PDB entry 1TT5 | X-ray diffraction, 2.60 A resolution | chains A and B of the 3 polymer chains in the assembly

[Chain A]
Molecule: amyloid protein-binding protein 1
Organism: Homo sapiens
Amino-acid sequence (531 residues; numbered -1 to 534; 5 numbers in that range are skipped by the numbering (no residue carries them; nothing is unmodelled there); the number before each row is that of its first residue; numbers below 1 keep their minus sign (Gly-1 is residue -1)):
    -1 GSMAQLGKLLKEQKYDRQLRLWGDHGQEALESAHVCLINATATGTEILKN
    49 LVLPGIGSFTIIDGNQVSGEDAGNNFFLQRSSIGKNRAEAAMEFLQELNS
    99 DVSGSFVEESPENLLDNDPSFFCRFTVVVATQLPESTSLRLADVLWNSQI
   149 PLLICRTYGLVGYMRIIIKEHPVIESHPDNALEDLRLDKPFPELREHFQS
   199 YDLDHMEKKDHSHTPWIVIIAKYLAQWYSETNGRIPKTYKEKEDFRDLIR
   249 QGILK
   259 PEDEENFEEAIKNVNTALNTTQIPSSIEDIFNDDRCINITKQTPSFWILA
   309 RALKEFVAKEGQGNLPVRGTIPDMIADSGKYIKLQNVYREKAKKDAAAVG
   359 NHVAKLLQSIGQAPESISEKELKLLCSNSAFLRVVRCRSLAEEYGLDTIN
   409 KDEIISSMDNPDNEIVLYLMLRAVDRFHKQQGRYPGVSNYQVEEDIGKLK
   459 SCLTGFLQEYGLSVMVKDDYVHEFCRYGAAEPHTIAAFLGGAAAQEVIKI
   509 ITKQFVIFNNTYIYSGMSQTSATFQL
Not modelled in the structure: -1 to 0, 201-207
Construct notes: cloning artifact (-1 to 0)

[Chain B]
Molecule: ubiquitin-activating enzyme E1C isoform 1
Organism: Homo sapiens
Amino-acid sequence (434 residues; each row starts with the number of its first residue; note: 571 numbers in that range are skipped by the numbering (no residue carries them; nothing is unmodelled there)):
     9 MKLDWEGRWNHVKKFLERSGPFTHPDFEPSTESLQFLLDTCKVLVIGAGG
    59 LGCELLKNLALSGFRQIHVIDMDTIDVSNLNRQFLFRPKDIGRPKAEVAA
   109 EFLNDRVPNCNVVPHFNKIQDFNDTFYRQFHIIVCGLDSIIARRWINGML
   159 ISLLNYEDGVLDPSSIVPLIDGGTEGFKGNARVILPGMTACIECTLELYP
   209 PQVNFPMCTIASMPRLPEHCIEYVRMLQWPKEQPFGEGVPLDGDDPEHIQ
   259 WIFQKSLERASQYNIRGVTYRLTQGVVKRIIPAVASTNAVIAAVCATEVF
   309 KIATSAYIPLNNYLVFNDVDGLYTYTFEAERKENCPACSQLPQNIQFSPS
   359 AKLQEVLDYLTNSASLQMKSPAITAT
   597 LEGKNRTLYLQS
   701 VTSIEERTRP
   749 NLSK
   795 TLKELGLVDGQE
   900 LAVADV
  1000 TTPQTVLFKLHFTS
Not modelled in the structure: 356-360, 597-600, 749, 795-799, 1009-1013
Construct notes: cloning artifact (9-11)
Metal / ion sites: Zn2+: Cys199, Cys202, Cys343, Cys346

[Chain A / chain B interface]
Contacting residue pairs (172):
  Glu10(A) with Arg279(B), salt bridge
  Gln11(A) with Val85(B); Ser86(B)
  Lys12(A) with Val85(B); Asn89(B)
  Tyr13(A) with Asn89(B)
  Asp14(A) with Ile288(B)
  Arg15(A) with Ser86(B), hydrogen bond; Asn89(B); Arg90(B); Ile288(B); Ile289(B); Pro290(B); Ala291(B), hydrogen bond (backbone-backbone)
  Gln16(A) with Asn89(B), hydrogen bond; Ala291(B); Val292(B)
  Leu17(A) with Arg279(B)
  Arg18(A) with Arg279(B), hydrogen bond (side chain-backbone); Gln282(B); Gly283(B); Ile288(B)
  Leu19(A) with Phe185(B), hydrophobic; Pro290(B), hydrophobic; Val292(B), hydrophobic
  Trp20(A) with Phe185(B), hydrophobic; Val292(B), hydrophobic
  Asp22(A) with Arg279(B), salt bridge
  Glu44(A) with Glu62(B); Lys65(B), salt bridge
  Lys47(A) with Glu62(B), salt bridge; Phe92(B)
  Asn48(A) with Ala293(B); Ala297(B)
  Leu51(A) with Asn89(B); Phe92(B), hydrophobic; Ala293(B), hydrophobic
  Pro52(A) with Asn89(B)
  Gly67(A) with Trp13(B), hydrogen bond (backbone-side chain); Glu14(B); Gly15(B)
  Glu68(A) with Gly15(B), hydrogen bond (backbone-backbone); Asn18(B), hydrogen bond; His19(B), hydrogen bond (backbone-side chain)
  Ala70(A) with Trp13(B)
  Gly71(A) with Trp13(B); Arg16(B); Leu69(B)
  Asn72(A) with His19(B), hydrogen bond; Leu69(B)
  Phe74(A) with Lys65(B); Leu69(B); Phe92(B), hydrophobic; Leu93(B), hydrophobic; Phe110(B), hydrophobic; Leu111(B), hydrophobic; Arg114(B), hydrogen bond (backbone-side chain)
  Gln77(A) with Asp113(B); Arg114(B)
  Arg78(A) with Met9(B); Lys10(B), hydrogen bond (side chain-backbone); Leu11(B), hydrogen bond (side chain-backbone); Trp13(B)
  Ile81(A) with Trp13(B)
  Phe92(A) with Arg114(B)
  Glu95(A) with Arg95(B), salt bridge
  Leu96(A) with Phe92(B), hydrophobic
  Leu158(A) with Phe23(B), hydrophobic; Tyr315(B)
  Met162(A) with Leu330(B), hydrophobic
  His175(A) with Val327(B)
  Asp177(A) with Lys186(B); Asn325(B); Val327(B)
  His211(A) with Met221(B)
  Asp331(A) with Arg223(B), salt bridge; Leu224(B); His227(B), salt bridge
  Met332(A) with Arg223(B), hydrogen bond (backbone-side chain)
  Ile333(A) with Thr217(B); Met221(B), hydrophobic; Arg223(B)
  Ala334(A) with Met221(B); Arg223(B), hydrogen bond (backbone-side chain)
  Asp335(A) with Met221(B)
  Ser336(A) with Met221(B); Pro222(B), hydrogen bond (side chain-backbone); Tyr271(B)
  Tyr339(A) with Arg223(B)
  Ile340(A) with Arg223(B); Tyr271(B); Asn272(B); Ile273(B), hydrophobic
  Arg391(A) with Asp328(B), salt bridge
  Gly444(A) with Arg26(B), hydrogen bond (backbone-side chain)
  Val445(A) with Lys22(B), hydrogen bond (backbone-side chain); Arg26(B), hydrogen bond (backbone-side chain)
  Ser446(A) with Arg26(B)
  Asn447(A) with Glu25(B); Arg26(B)
  Val450(A) with Arg26(B)
  Asp477(A) with Pro29(B); Phe30(B)
  Tyr478(A) with Phe30(B), hydrophobic
  His480(A) with Pro29(B)
  Glu481(A) with Pro29(B); Phe30(B); Tyr315(B), hydrogen bond
  Cys483(A) with Arg26(B)
  Arg484(A) with Phe23(B); Arg26(B), hydrogen bond (side chain-backbone); Ser27(B), hydrogen bond (side chain-backbone); Gly28(B); Thr31(B), hydrogen bond; Phe35(B); Tyr315(B), hydrogen bond
  Tyr485(A) with Lys22(B); Phe23(B), hydrophobic
  Gly486(A) with Lys22(B), hydrogen bond (backbone-side chain); Arg26(B)
  Ala488(A) with His19(B)
  Glu489(A) with His19(B), hydrogen bond (backbone-side chain)
  Pro490(A) with His19(B); Phe23(B), hydrophobic
  His491(A) with Lys65(B), hydrogen bond; Asn66(B); Leu69(B)
  Thr492(A) with Asn66(B); Ser70(B); Ala301(B); Ala304(B); Thr305(B), hydrogen bond
  Ala495(A) with Ala301(B), hydrophobic
  Phe496(A) with Val298(B), hydrophobic; Ala301(B); Val302(B), hydrophobic; Thr332(B)
  Gly499(A) with Ser294(B); Val298(B)
  Ala500(A) with Val298(B); Leu330(B), hydrophobic
  Gln503(A) with Phe185(B); Ser294(B); Asp326(B)
  Glu504(A) with Asp326(B)
  Lys507(A) with Asp326(B), salt bridge; Val327(B); Gly329(B), hydrogen bond (side chain-backbone)
  Phe513(A) with Phe185(B), hydrophobic; Val327(B)
  Val514(A) with Val327(B), hydrogen bond (backbone-backbone); Asp328(B); Gly329(B), hydrogen bond (backbone-backbone)
  Ile515(A) with Gly329(B)
  Phe516(A) with Gly329(B); Leu330(B), hydrophobic
  Tyr520(A) with Leu330(B), hydrophobic; Thr332(B)
  Gly524(A) with Lys309(B), hydrogen bond (backbone-side chain)
  Met525(A) with Phe30(B), hydrophobic; Lys309(B), hydrogen bond (backbone-side chain); Tyr315(B), hydrophobic
  Gln527(A) with Val302(B); Thr305(B); Glu306(B), hydrogen bond; Lys309(B); Leu318(B); Leu322(B); Thr334(B), hydrogen bond (backbone-side chain)
  Thr528(A) with Thr332(B)
  Ser529(A) with Thr332(B), hydrogen bond
  Thr531(A) with Leu330(B)
Interface residues without a listed pair, chain A (89 interface residues in all): Asn73, Phe75, Leu76, Gly157, Ser174, Asn344, Arg347, Ala487, Ile493, Ala502
Interface residues without a listed pair, chain B (82 interface residues in all): Leu88, Val115, Gly184, Ser220, Arg274, Lys286, Tyr331

[Summary]
89 residues of chain A and 82 residues of chain B are in contact; the contacts include 35 hydrogen bonds and 9
salt bridges. Polar pairs include Glu10(A)-Arg279(B), Asp22(A)-Arg279(B) and Glu44(A)-Lys65(B). Cys199(B),
Cys202(B), Cys343(B) and Cys346(B) form the Zn2+ site.
Chain A is amyloid protein-binding protein 1 and chain B is ubiquitin-activating enzyme E1C isoform 1, both
from Homo sapiens; the structure, Structure of APPBP1-UBA3-Ubc12N26: a unique E1-E2 interaction required for
optimal conjugation of the ubiquitin-like protein NEDD8, was determined by X-ray diffraction.
